6OLP - chains C and D of the 10 polymer chains in the assembly; structure by electron microscopy, 4.20 A resolution (low resolution: residue-level contacts below are approximate; hydrogen-bond / salt-bridge calls are withheld).

# Chain C
Molecule: Envelope glycoprotein gp120
Organism: Human immunodeficiency virus 1
Sequence (506 residues; numbered 2 to 511 plus 26 insertion-coded residues; 30 numbers in that range are skipped by the numbering (no residue carries them; nothing is unmodelled there); the number before each row is that of its first residue; a row labelled like 136A-136Q holds insertion residues (136A, then the next letters in order)):
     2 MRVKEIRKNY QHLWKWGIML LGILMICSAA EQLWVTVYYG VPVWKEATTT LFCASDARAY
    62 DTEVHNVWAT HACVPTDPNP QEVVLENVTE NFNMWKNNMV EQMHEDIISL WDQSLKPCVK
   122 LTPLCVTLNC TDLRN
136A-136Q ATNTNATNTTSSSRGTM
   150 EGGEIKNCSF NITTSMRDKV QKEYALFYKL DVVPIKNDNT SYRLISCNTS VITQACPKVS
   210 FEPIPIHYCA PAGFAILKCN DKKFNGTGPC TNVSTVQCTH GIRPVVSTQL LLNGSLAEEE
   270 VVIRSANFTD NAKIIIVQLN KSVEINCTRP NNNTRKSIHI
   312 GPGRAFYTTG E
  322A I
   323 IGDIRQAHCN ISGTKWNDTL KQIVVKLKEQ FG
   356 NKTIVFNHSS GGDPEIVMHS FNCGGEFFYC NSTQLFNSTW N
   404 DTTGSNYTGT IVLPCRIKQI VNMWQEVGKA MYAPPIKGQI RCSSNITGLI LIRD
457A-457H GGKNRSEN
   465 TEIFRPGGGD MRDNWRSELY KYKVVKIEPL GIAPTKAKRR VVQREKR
Not modelled in the structure: 2-30, 136A-136Q, 404-412, 457A-457H, 507-511
Disulfides: Cys-54/Cys-74, Cys-119/Cys-205, Cys-126/Cys-196, Cys-131/Cys-157, Cys-218/Cys-247, Cys-228/Cys-239, Cys-296/Cys-331, Cys-378/Cys-445, Cys-385/Cys-418
Covalently attached groups: N-acetylglucosamine (NAG) linked to Asn-88, Asn-130, Asn-156, Asn-160, Asn-188, Asn-234, Asn-241, Asn-262, Asn-276, Asn-289, Asn-295, Asn-301, Asn-332, Asn-356, Asn-362, Asn-386, Asn-392, Asn-448; glycan linked to Asn-197

# Chain D
Molecule: Envelope glycoprotein gp41
Organism: Human immunodeficiency virus 1
Sequence (345 residues; row label = number of the first residue in the row):
   512 AVGIGAVFLG FLGAAGSTMG AASMTLTVQA RLLLSGIVQQ QNNLLRAIEA QQHLLQLTVW
   572 GIKQLQARVL AVERYLKDQQ LLGIWGCSGK LICTTAVPWN TSWSNKSYNQ IWNNMTWMEW
   632 EREIDNYTSL IYTLIEDSQN QQEKNEQELL ELDKWASLWN WFDITKWLWY IKIFIMIVGG
   692 LIGLRIVFTV LSIVNRIRQG YSPLSFQTPL PTPRGPDRPE GIEEEGGERD RDRSDRLVTG
   752 FLALIWVDLR SLCLFSYHRL RDLLLIVTRI VELLGRRGWG VLKYWWNLLQ YWSQELRNSA
   812 VSLLNATAIA VAEGTDRVIE VSQRAFRAIL HVPVRIRQGL ERALV
Not modelled in the structure: 548-571, 665-856
Disulfides: Cys-598/Cys-604
Covalently attached groups: glycan linked to Asn-611, Asn-637; N-acetylglucosamine (NAG) linked to Asn-625
What the authors report for this chain:
  - post-translational modification sites: Asn-611, Asn-637

# Interface between chain C and chain D
Pairs across the interface (71; chain C residue first):
  Leu-34(C) / Pro-609(D)
  Leu-34(C) / Trp-610(D)
  Trp-35(C) / Ala-607(D)
  Trp-35(C) / Val-608(D)
  Trp-35(C) / Pro-609(D)
  Trp-35(C) / Trp-610(D)
  Val-36(C) / Thr-606(D)
  Val-36(C) / Val-608(D)
  Thr-37(C) / Cys-604(D)
  Thr-37(C) / Thr-605(D)
  Val-38(C) / Leu-593(D)
  Val-38(C) / Trp-596(D)
  Val-38(C) / Ile-603(D)
  Val-38(C) / Cys-604(D)
  Tyr-39(C) / Leu-602(D)
  Tyr-39(C) / Ile-603(D)
  Tyr-39(C) / Trp-623(D)
  Tyr-39(C) / Trp-628(D)
  Tyr-40(C) / Leu-537(D)
  Tyr-40(C) / Leu-544(D)
  Tyr-40(C) / Tyr-586(D)
  Tyr-40(C) / Leu-593(D)
  Tyr-40(C) / Leu-602(D)
  Gly-41(C) / Leu-537(D)
  Gly-41(C) / Gln-540(D)
  Val-42(C) / Trp-628(D)
  Pro-43(C) / Leu-523(D)
  Pro-43(C) / Ala-526(D)
  Pro-43(C) / Gln-540(D)
  Val-44(C) / Trp-628(D)
  Val-44(C) / Met-629(D)
  Val-44(C) / Glu-632(D)
  Trp-45(C) / Ala-526(D)
  Trp-45(C) / Met-629(D)
  Lys-46(C) / Asp-636(D)
  Thr-51(C) / Lys-574(D)
  Val-84(C) / Phe-522(D)
  Leu-86(C) / Leu-523(D)
  Asn-88(C) / Gly-527(D)
  Val-89(C) / Ala-526(D)
  Val-89(C) / Gly-527(D)
  Glu-91(C) / Met-629(D)
  Ala-221(C) / Leu-544(D)
  Ala-221(C) / Leu-545(D)
  Ala-221(C) / Ala-582(D)
  Gly-222(C) / Leu-544(D)
  Ala-224(C) / Phe-522(D)
  Ala-224(C) / Leu-523(D)
  Lys-490(C) / Arg-585(D)
  Ile-491(C) / Leu-523(D)
  Ile-491(C) / Arg-585(D)
  Pro-493(C) / Leu-544(D)
  Pro-493(C) / Asp-589(D)
  Ile-496(C) / Trp-631(D)
  Ile-496(C) / Ile-635(D)
  Ile-496(C) / Ile-642(D)
  Ala-497(C) / Met-530(D)
  Pro-498(C) / Trp-610(D)
  Pro-498(C) / Trp-623(D)
  Thr-499(C) / Tyr-619(D)
  Ala-501(C) / Thr-605(D)
  Lys-502(C) / Thr-605(D)
  Lys-502(C) / Thr-606(D)
  Lys-502(C) / Ala-607(D)
  Arg-503(C) / Trp-596(D)
  Arg-503(C) / Gly-597(D)
  Arg-503(C) / Thr-605(D)
  Arg-503(C) / Thr-606(D)
  Arg-503(C) / Gln-650(D)
  Arg-503(C) / Glu-654(D)
  Val-505(C) / Glu-654(D)
Also at the interface, not in a pair above, chain C (43 interface residues in all): Thr-50, Val-75, Thr-90, Asp-107, Pro-220, Thr-244, Leu-494, Gly-495, Lys-500, Val-506
Also at the interface, not in a pair above, chain D (48 interface residues in all): Gly-521, Gly-524, Ala-525, Ser-546, Gln-575, Ala-578, Leu-581, Cys-598, Tyr-643, Asn-651, Leu-661

# Overview
43 residues of chain C and 48 residues of chain D are in contact. Covalently linked N-acetylglucosamine: at
Asn-88(C), Asn-130(C), Asn-156(C), Asn-160(C), Asn-188(C) and Asn-234(C) and 12 more. Covalently linked
N-acetylglucosamine: at Asn-625(D). From the paper: modification sites Asn-611(D) and Asn-637(D).
Chain C is Envelope glycoprotein gp120 and chain D is Envelope glycoprotein gp41, both from Human
immunodeficiency virus 1; the structure, Full length HIV-1 Env AMC011 in complex with PGT151 Fab, was
determined by electron microscopy, deposited together with 6NIJ.
